Entry 3U32 (X-ray diffraction, 2.00 A resolution); this record covers chains L and M of the 5 polymer chains in the assembly.

Chain L (and M):
Name: ATP synthase subunit C, mitochondrial
From: Saccharomyces cerevisiae
Notes: chain M of this document is another copy of the same molecule, construct and numbering; everything in this record applies to it too
Reference sequence: P61829 (ATP9_YEAST); residue numbers follow UniProt; this construct covers 1-76
Amino-acid sequence (76 residues; each row starts with the number of its first residue):
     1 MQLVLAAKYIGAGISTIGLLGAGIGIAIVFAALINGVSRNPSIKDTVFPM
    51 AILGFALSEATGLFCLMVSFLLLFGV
Disordered / not traced: 76
Modified / non-standard residues: Met1 (n-formylmethionine; FME)
Glycans and other covalent adducts: dicyclohexylurea (DCW) linked to Glu59
Small-molecule neighbours:
  - dicyclohexylurea (DCW), molecule 1: Leu19, Gly62, Leu63, Leu66
  - dicyclohexylurea (DCW), molecule 2: Ala60, Thr61, Phe64
Reported in the primary citation:
  - binding site for dicyclohexylurea: Glu59, Ala60, Leu63, Phe64

Chain L / chain M interface:
Residue-residue contacts (66):
  Met1(L) - Gln2(M)
  Leu3(L) - Gln2(M)
  Leu3(L) - Ala6(M)
  Val4(L) - Gln2(M)
  Val4(L) - Leu5(M)  hydrophobic
  Val4(L) - Tyr9(M)  hydrophobic
  Ala7(L) - Ala6(M)
  Ala7(L) - Ile10(M)
  Lys8(L) - Tyr9(M)
  Ile10(L) - Ile10(M)  hydrophobic
  Gly11(L) - Tyr9(M)
  Gly11(L) - Ile10(M)
  Gly11(L) - Gly13(M)
  Ile14(L) - Gly13(M)
  Ile14(L) - Ile14(M)
  Ile14(L) - Ile17(M)  hydrophobic
  Ser15(L) - Gly13(M)
  Ser15(L) - Thr16(M)
  Gly18(L) - Leu20(M)
  Gly21(L) - Leu20(M)
  Gly21(L) - Gly23(M)
  Gly21(L) - Ile24(M)
  Gly25(L) - Gly23(M)
  Gly25(L) - Ala27(M)
  Ile28(L) - Ala27(M)
  Ile28(L) - Ala31(M)  hydrophobic
  Val29(L) - Ala27(M)  hydrophobic
  Ala32(L) - Ala31(M)  hydrophobic
  Ala32(L) - Ile34(M)
  Ala32(L) - Asn35(M)
  Leu33(L) - Ile34(M)
  Asn35(L) - Asn35(M)
  Gly36(L) - Asn35(M)
  Gly36(L) - Ser38(M)
  Arg39(L) - Arg39(M)
  Asn40(L) - Ser38(M)  hydrogen bond (side chain-backbone)
  Asn40(L) - Pro41(M)
  Ile43(L) - Val37(M)  hydrophobic
  Ile43(L) - Ser38(M)
  Ile43(L) - Pro41(M)  hydrophobic
  Thr46(L) - Val37(M)
  Thr46(L) - Lys44(M)
  Val47(L) - Ile34(M)
  Val47(L) - Val37(M)  hydrophobic
  Val47(L) - Ser38(M)
  Met50(L) - Phe30(M)
  Met50(L) - Leu33(M)  hydrophobic
  Met50(L) - Lys44(M)
  Ala51(L) - Ile34(M)  hydrophobic
  Leu53(L) - Phe30(M)  hydrophobic
  Gly54(L) - Phe30(M)
  Leu57(L) - Ile26(M)  hydrophobic
  Leu57(L) - Phe30(M)  hydrophobic
  Leu57(L) - Phe55(M)  hydrophobic
  Ser58(L) - Gly23(M)  hydrogen bond (side chain-backbone)
  Thr61(L) - Leu19(M)
  Thr61(L) - Gly23(M)
  Phe64(L) - Leu66(M)  hydrophobic
  Cys65(L) - Thr16(M)
  Cys65(L) - Leu19(M)  hydrophobic
  Val68(L) - Thr16(M)
  Val68(L) - Ser69(M)
  Val68(L) - Leu73(M)  hydrophobic
  Leu71(L) - Phe74(M)  hydrophobic
  Leu72(L) - Tyr9(M)  hydrophobic
  Leu72(L) - Leu73(M)  hydrophobic
Other interface residues (no listed pair), chain L (38 interface residues in all): Ile17, Leu20, Ile24
Other interface residues (no listed pair), chain M (38 interface residues in all): Leu3, Ala12, Ala22, Ile28, Phe48, Ile52, Glu59, Phe70

In short:
The chain L/chain M interface involves 38 residues from each chain; the contacts include 2 hydrogen bonds.
Polar contacts include Asn40(L)-Ser38(M) and Ser58(L)-Gly23(M). Chain L binds dicyclohexylurea.
Dicyclohexylurea is covalently linked to Glu59(L). From the paper: a binding site for dicyclohexylurea at
Glu59(L), Ala60(L) and Leu63(L) among others.
Both chains are ATP synthase subunit C, mitochondrial (Saccharomyces cerevisiae). Entry 3U32 (ATP synthase c10
ring reacted with DCCD at pH 5.5) was determined by X-ray diffraction, deposited together with 3U2F, 3U2Y and
3UD0.
